5AN9 - chains B and N of the 11 polymer chains in the assembly; structure by electron microscopy, 3.30 A resolution.

# Chain B
Name: 60S ribosomal protein L9
Source organism: Dictyostelium discoideum
UniProtKB: Q54XI5 (RL9_DICDI); residues 1-188 here = UniProt positions 1-188
Chain sequence (188 residues; row label = number of the first residue in the row):
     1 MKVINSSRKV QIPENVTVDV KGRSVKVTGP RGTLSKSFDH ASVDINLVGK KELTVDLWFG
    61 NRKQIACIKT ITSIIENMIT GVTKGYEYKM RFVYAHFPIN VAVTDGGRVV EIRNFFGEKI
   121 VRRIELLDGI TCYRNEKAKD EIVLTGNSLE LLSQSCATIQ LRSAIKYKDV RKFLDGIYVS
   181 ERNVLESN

# Chain N
Molecule: 26S ribosomal RNA
Source organism: Dictyostelium discoideum
Sequence (3741 nucleotides; each row starts with the number of its first residue):
     1 UCCGCCUCAC CUUUGUAAGA UUACCCGCUG AACUUAAGCA UAUCAGUAAG CGGAGGAAAA
    61 GAAACUAACU AGGAUUCCGU CAGUAACGGC GAGUGAAGAC GGAAUAGCCC AAGGUUCAAA
   121 CCUGGAUCUC UUCGAGGUUA GGUGAUGUGA CCUAUGGACU GAUGGAGCCC GCUGUUGUGA
   181 CUGCUAAUUC CGUUUGGAAU UUCGAGUCGU AGAAGGUGAU AACCCUGUUC GCAGUAUCAC
   241 AACAGUUGGA CUUUGCCAUU AGCUCCACGA GUAGGAAUGU CUGAAAUUGC AUUCUGAAUG
   301 GGUGAUAAGA UUCAUCCAAG GCUAAAUAUA UGUUAGGAGA UCGAUAGCAU ACAAGUACCG
   361 UGAGGGAAAG GUGAAAAGAA CUUUGAAAAA AGGUUUAAAA GUAUUUGACA CCGUUUAUGU
   421 GGAAGCGUUU ACUUGGACCC CGAUUAAUGA CGUCGGUUUA GCUCUAAUUC UUAGGUGGCC
   481 AAAGUAGAGU GUUACGUGCU GAUCAAAAGG UAACGGACAU UUGAUUCAUU GGUUAUCGAC
   541 GAGGAAGGUA CUCUAAAUCG GCCAGUUACU AACGGGUGAG AUCUGAUGUU UAUAAAAUGG
   601 GGGAUGAGGC UUAUCGGCUU GCUGGUGGCU CGCUCUCAAU AAUGGAUAUU GGGUUUCAUC
   661 AAGAGUGCAA AAUGGUGGCA AUUCACUAUU AGUGGUUAUU AAUUUUGUUU GCGUGGCUUG
   721 GCCUUGUCUA CAGGUUAUCU UCGGAUGGCU UGUAGCUUUG UUGAACGCGU GGGCUUAAUG
   781 UUGUGAUUCU AGUAGCGUUA CCAUAUCGUU AGAGUGGGUU CAAUAAAUGU CCCGUCUUGA
   841 AACACGGAUC AAGGAGGCCG UUUUGUGUGC GAGUGUAAGA GUAAUUAAAA CUCUGACGCG
   901 UAUUGAAAGA AAGAAUACUC CAAAAGAUCG UAACUACGGU UACCUUCUGU AAGGAGUGCC
   961 CGAAUCAUGA GAACUCUGUU UCGAAAGGAU UUGCGGUUGA GCACCUAGAA UGGGACCCGA
  1021 AAGGUUGUGA ACUAUGCCUG AGGAAGGCGA AGUCAGGGGA AACUCUGAUG GAGGCUUGUC
  1081 GCAAUGCUGA CGUGCAAAUC GCUUGUCUAA CUUGGGUAUA GGGGCGAAAG ACUAAUCGAA
  1141 CAACCUAGUA GCUGGUUCCU UCCGAAGUUU CCCUCAGGAU AGCUGGAGCA GUAUUCUAGU
  1201 UCCAUCUUGU AAAGACAAUG AUUAGCAGUU UCGGGGGCGU AAUGCUCUCA GCUGAUUCUC
  1261 AAACUCUGAA CGGGUGGGUA UCAUUUUAAU UCACUUAAUU GGAUUUUAAA AUUAAAUUGC
  1321 ACAUGUGCAA UGAAAAAUAG GAGCUCUUAG UGGGCCAUUU UUGGUAAGCA GAACUGGCGA
  1381 UGUGGGUUGA ACCAAAUAUU GGGAUAAGAC GUCUAACAUU CACUAAUAGA UACCACAAAA
  1441 GGUGUUAGUU CAUUAAGACA GCAGGACGGU GGCCAUGGAA GUCGGUAUCC GCUAAGGAGU
  1501 GUGUAACAAC UCACCUGCCA AAUGGACUAG CCCUGAAAAU GGAUGACGCU AGCAGUGGAU
  1561 GGUCGAUGCC CAAUCGUUAA AAGAAGUGAU AAUACUUUUA ACGUGUAGGA AGGCGUGAAG
  1621 GUAACGUAGA AGCUUGAAUG UGAAUUCGAG UGGAGUUGUC UUUAGUGCAG AUCUUGAUGG
  1681 UAGUAGCAAA UAUUCAAAAG AAUUUACUUU GAAGGCCGAA GUGGGGAAGG GUUCCAUAAC
  1741 AAUGGAAUUC ACUUAUGGGU GAGUCGAUCC UAAGGUUUGG GUUAACUCUC UCUAAUAAGG
  1801 UUACUAGGUC AUUGGAUCGA AAGUGAAGGU GGCUUUAACA CUAGUGACUU UAUAGGCCGA
  1861 AAGGGAAGCG GGUUAAAAUU CCUGCACCAU CGAAUGGGAU AUUAGGGUAA CCGAUCGUAA
  1921 UCCGGGACAU CAAUUGGCGG UCGAGGAAGA GUUAUCUUUU CUUGUUAACA UUGUCUUGGG
  1981 GUCCUCCGAA UCAGGUCAAC UGGAGACGAG GAUUCAUCGC ACAAUGGAAG AGCACAGUCC
  2041 UUUGGAUUGG GUCUCGCAUC CGCUAAAUGG UCCUUGAAAA CCGGAUUAUG GUAUUUAAUC
  2101 CUAUUUGGUG UUCGUACCAA UAACCACAUC AGGUCUCCAA GGUGAAUAGC CUCUGGUCAA
  2161 AUGUAUUAAU GUAGAUAAGG GAAGUCGGCA AAACCGAUCU GUAACUUCGG GAUAAGGAUU
  2221 GGCUCUAAAG GCUGGUGGAG UGGACAUAUU GGAGUUUGCU AUUUGUUUUU UACUUUUAGG
  2281 AUGGGCAACU GUUUUGAAGG UUUAAGAUGG GUGGUAAUUC UUUCCAAUGU GAGGGCUUGC
  2341 UCGUUCUGCU UUACGAUUAA CAGCUAAUUU AGAACUGUGA CGAUCACCGG GAAUCCAACU
  2401 GUUUAAUUAA AACAAAGCAU UGCGAUAAGC UUAAAAGCUU UUGACGCAAU GUGAUUUCUG
  2461 CCCAGUGCUC UGAAUGUCAA AGUGAAGAGA UUCAACCUAG CACGGGUAAA CGGCGGGAGU
  2521 AACUAUGACU CUCUUAAGGU AGCCAAAUGC CUCGUCAUCU AAUUAGUGAC GCGCAUGAAU
  2581 GGAUCAAUGA GAUUCCCACU GUCCCUAACU ACUAUACAGC GAAACCACUG CAAGGGGAAC
  2641 GGGCCUUGCA AAAACAGCGG GGAAAGAAGA CCCUGUUGAG CUUGACUCUA GUCUGAUAUU
  2701 GCAUAGUGAC CUAAAAGGUG UAGAAUAGGU GGGAGGGGCA ACCCGACGGU GAAAUACCAC
  2761 CCCUUUUGGC GUUACUUUGC UAACUUGGAA UAACAGUACC UCAUAAUUCA UUUUAUGAUG
  2821 GUUUUGGUGA AUAAGCGGAU CAACCACGGG UGAAAUCUGU GCAAAUUGGG CAACUGAUUU
  2881 GUAUAGCAAA GUAGUCCCUC UGGUCCCGUA UUAUGUCGAC CAAGAACAGU UUCAGGUGGG
  2941 GAGUUUGGCU GGGGCGGCAC AUUUGUUAAA AGAUAACGCA AGUGUCCAAA GGCAGGCUCA
  3001 GUGAGAACAG AAAUCUCACG UAGAGUAAAA GGGCAAAAGC CUGCUUGAUU CUGAUUUUCA
  3061 GUACUAAUCG GAACUGGGAA ACCAGGGCCU AUCGAUCCUU UAUGUGCUUA AAUCUUAACC
  3121 CUAGAGGUGU CAGAAAAGUU ACCACAGGGA UAACUGGCUU GUGGCAGCCA AGCGCUCAUA
  3181 GCGACGCUGC UUUUUGAUCC UUCGAUGUCG GCUCUUCUUA UCAUUGUGAA GCAGAAUUCA
  3241 CAAAGUGUUG GAUUGUUCAC CCACUAACAA GGAACGUGAG CUGGGUUUAG ACCGUCGUGA
  3301 GACAGGUUAG UUUUACCCUA CUGUUGUCAA UUGUUUGCGU AAUAGUAGCA UGAUUUAGUA
  3361 CGAGAGGAAC UGUCAUGCCG GAUCACUGGU CUGUAGGUUU AUUUGACAAA AUAGUGACCU
  3421 GCCGCUACCA UCCGUUGGAU AAUGGCUGAA CGCCUCUAAG UCAGAAUCCA UUCUAGAAAC
  3481 GCAAACCAAA UGCUUUAGAG UGUGAAUGUU GUAGGUAACA UUAGGUUGUU GGUGGGGGAC
  3541 CACUUUCAAC UUUAAACCAU AUGAUUAAUC GCUGUUACAC UGCAGUUUCC UUCCGGUUAU
  3601 UGUGGUGGGU GGCUAAAUUC UAAUUUAUAU CCUCGUUCCG CUCAACUCUU CGAUUGUAGA
  3661 CGACUAUCAA AUGAACUAGG UGCUGUAAGC UUCCGAGUAG CGUUCAGUUA CGAGGGGUUG
  3721 AGGCUUUUCC AUUAGUUCUU U
Disordered / not traced: 1-1220, 1271-1355, 1603-2391, 2701-2924, 3481-3741
Differences from the reference sequence: conflict C3119 (G in FR733594.)

# How chain B and chain N interact
Contacting residue pairs (72; chain B residue first):
  Met1(B) - C1423(N)  phosphate contact
  Met1(B) - U1424(N)  phosphate contact
  Met1(B) - U1445(N)  sugar contact
  Met1(B) - U1446(N)  phosphate contact
  Met1(B) - A1447(N)  phosphate contact
  Lys2(B) - C1423(N)  salt bridge to the phosphate
  Asp39(B) - A3459(N)  sugar contact
  His40(B) - A3459(N)  hydrogen bond to the sugar
  Arg62(B) - U1445(N)  salt bridge to the phosphate
  Arg62(B) - U1446(N)  salt bridge to the phosphate
  Arg62(B) - A3450(N)  hydrogen bond to the sugar
  Arg62(B) - C3451(N)  salt bridge to the phosphate
  Lys63(B) - A1425(N)  base contact
  Lys63(B) - A1551(N)  base contact
  Lys63(B) - A3458(N)  sugar contact
  Ala66(B) - A3449(N)  hydrogen bond to the sugar
  Ala66(B) - A3450(N)  sugar contact
  Cys67(B) - A3458(N)  base contact
  Lys69(B) - A3449(N)  salt bridge to the phosphate
  Lys69(B) - A3450(N)  salt bridge to the phosphate
  Thr70(B) - G3448(N)  hydrogen bond to the sugar
  Thr70(B) - A3449(N)  sugar contact
  Thr70(B) - A3458(N)  hydrogen bond to the base
  Thr70(B) - A3459(N)  base contact
  Ser73(B) - G3448(N)  hydrogen bond to the phosphate
  Ser73(B) - A3449(N)  phosphate contact
  Ile74(B) - A3459(N)  base contact
  Asn77(B) - U3447(N)  phosphate contact
  Asn77(B) - G3448(N)  hydrogen bond to the phosphate
  Tyr88(B) - U3447(N)  hydrogen bond to the phosphate
  Tyr94(B) - A3360(N)  hydrogen bond to the sugar
  His96(B) - A3360(N)  salt bridge to the phosphate
  His96(B) - C3361(N)  phosphate contact
  Phe97(B) - U3359(N)  sugar contact
  Phe97(B) - A3360(N)  sugar contact
  Phe116(B) - A3360(N)  sugar contact
  Phe116(B) - A3368(N)  base contact
  Phe116(B) - A3369(N)  base contact
  Gly117(B) - A3369(N)  base contact
  Glu118(B) - A3369(N)  base contact
  Glu118(B) - C3370(N)  base contact
  Lys119(B) - U3355(N)  base contact
  Lys119(B) - U3356(N)  sugar contact
  Lys119(B) - C3370(N)  hydrogen bond to the base
  Lys119(B) - U3371(N)  base contact
  Ile120(B) - C3370(N)  hydrogen bond to the base
  Ile120(B) - U3371(N)  sugar contact
  Leu149(B) - U3447(N)  phosphate contact
  Glu150(B) - C3446(N)  sugar contact
  Glu150(B) - U3447(N)  sugar contact
  Ser153(B) - C3446(N)  phosphate contact
  Ser153(B) - U3447(N)  hydrogen bond to the phosphate
  Gln154(B) - G3445(N)  base contact
  Gln154(B) - C3446(N)  base contact
  Gln154(B) - U3461(N)  hydrogen bond to the sugar
  Gln154(B) - C3462(N)  hydrogen bond to the sugar
  Ala157(B) - G3445(N)  sugar contact
  Leu161(B) - G3444(N)  sugar contact
  Leu161(B) - G3445(N)  sugar contact
  Lys166(B) - U3227(N)  salt bridge to the phosphate
  Tyr167(B) - A3369(N)  sugar contact
  Lys168(B) - G3234(N)  phosphate contact
  Lys168(B) - A3235(N)  phosphate contact
  Lys168(B) - A3236(N)  salt bridge to the phosphate
  Asp169(B) - C3232(N)  base contact
  Asp169(B) - A3233(N)  phosphate contact
  Asp169(B) - G3234(N)  hydrogen bond to the phosphate
  Arg171(B) - A3230(N)  phosphate contact
  Arg171(B) - G3231(N)  salt bridge to the phosphate
  Arg171(B) - C3232(N)  base contact
  Lys172(B) - A3233(N)  sugar contact
  Lys172(B) - G3234(N)  phosphate contact
Also at the interface, not in a pair above, chain B (40 interface residues in all): Lys36, Ala95, Thr158, Ile165, Val170, Arg182
Also at the interface, not in a pair above, chain N (40 interface residues in all): G1444, G3226, C3453, G3460

# Overview
The chain B/chain N interface involves 40 residues from each chain; the contacts include 15 hydrogen bonds and
10 salt bridges. Polar pairs include Thr70(B)-A3458(N), Lys119(B)-C3370(N) and Ile120(B)-C3370(N).
Here chain B is 60S ribosomal protein L9 and chain N is 26S ribosomal RNA, both from Dictyostelium discoideum.
Entry 5AN9 (Mechanism of eIF6 release from the nascent 60S ribosomal subunit) was determined by electron
microscopy together with 6QKL, 5ANB and 5ANC from the same study.
